PDB entry 7D1A | electron microscopy, 3.80 A resolution | chains C and B of the 3 polymer chains in the assembly

# Chain C
Molecule: Group II intron-encoded protein LtrA
Organism: Lactococcus lactis subsp. cremoris
Notes: EC 2.7.7.49, 3.1.-.-
UniProt: P0A3U0 (LTRA_LACLC); residue numbers follow UniProt; this construct covers 1-599
Amino-acid sequence (599 residues; row label = number of the first residue in the row):
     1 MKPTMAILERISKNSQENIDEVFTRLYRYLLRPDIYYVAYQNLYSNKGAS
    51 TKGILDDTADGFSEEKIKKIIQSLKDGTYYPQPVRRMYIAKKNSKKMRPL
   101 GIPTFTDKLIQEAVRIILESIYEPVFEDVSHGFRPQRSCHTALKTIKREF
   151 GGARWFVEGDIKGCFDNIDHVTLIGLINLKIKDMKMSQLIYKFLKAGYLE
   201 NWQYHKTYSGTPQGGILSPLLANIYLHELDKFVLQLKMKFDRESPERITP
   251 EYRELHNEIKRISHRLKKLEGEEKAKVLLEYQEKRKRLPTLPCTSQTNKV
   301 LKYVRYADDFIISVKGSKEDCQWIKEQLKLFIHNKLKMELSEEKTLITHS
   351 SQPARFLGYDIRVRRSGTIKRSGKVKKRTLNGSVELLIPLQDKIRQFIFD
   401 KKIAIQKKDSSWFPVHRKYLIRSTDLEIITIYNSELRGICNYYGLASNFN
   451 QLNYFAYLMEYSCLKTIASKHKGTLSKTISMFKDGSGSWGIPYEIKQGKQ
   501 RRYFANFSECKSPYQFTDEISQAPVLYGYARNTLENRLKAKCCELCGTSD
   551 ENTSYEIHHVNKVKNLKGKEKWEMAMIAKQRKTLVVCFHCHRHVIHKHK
Disordered / not traced: 1-3, 252-301, 364-374, 491-519, 541-599

# Chain B
Molecule: 13-nt RNA strand
Organism: Lactococcus lactis subsp. cremoris
Sequence (13 nucleotides; numbered 0 to 12; the number before each row is that of its first residue; numbering starts at 0):
     0 ACACAUCCAUAAC
Disordered / not traced: 0

# How chain C and chain B interact
Residue-residue contacts - 14 pairs, chain C then chain B:
  Arg378(C) - C1(B)  salt bridge to the phosphate
  Arg378(C) - A2(B)  salt bridge to the phosphate
  Leu380(C) - C1(B)  sugar contact
  Phe449(C) - C3(B)  phosphate contact
  Asn450(C) - A4(B)  hydrogen bond to the base
  Asn453(C) - U5(B)  base contact
  Tyr457(C) - U5(B)  base contact
  Tyr457(C) - C7(B)  hydrogen bond to the phosphate
  Tyr461(C) - C7(B)  hydrogen bond to the phosphate
  Thr474(C) - A10(B)  hydrogen bond to the phosphate
  Leu475(C) - A10(B)  base contact
  Thr478(C) - U9(B)  hydrogen bond to the phosphate
  Arg531(C) - C3(B)  hydrogen bond to the phosphate
  Arg531(C) - A4(B)  salt bridge to the phosphate
Also at the interface, not in a pair above, chain C (14 interface residues in all): Thr379, Lys477, Glu535
Also at the interface, not in a pair above, chain B (10 interface residues in all): C6, A8

# Summary
14 residues of chain C and 10 residues of chain B are in contact; the contacts include 6 hydrogen bonds and 3
salt bridges. Among the polar pairs are Asn450(C)-A4(B), Tyr457(C)-C7(B) and Tyr461(C)-C7(B).
Chain C is Group II intron-encoded protein LtrA and chain B is a 13-nt RNA strand, both from Lactococcus
lactis subsp. cremoris; the structure, cryo-EM structure of a group II intron RNP complexed with its reverse
transcriptase, was determined by electron microscopy (same publication as 7D0F and 7D0G).
